PDB entry 5XFD | X-ray diffraction, 1.50 A resolution | chains A and B

Chain A (and B):
Protein: Galactoside-binding lectin
From: Agrocybe cylindracea
Notes: chain B of this document is another copy of the same molecule, construct and numbering; everything in this record applies to it too
Sequence (178 residues; numbered -9 to 168; the number before each row is that of its first residue; numbers below 1 keep their minus sign (Mse-9 is residue -9)):
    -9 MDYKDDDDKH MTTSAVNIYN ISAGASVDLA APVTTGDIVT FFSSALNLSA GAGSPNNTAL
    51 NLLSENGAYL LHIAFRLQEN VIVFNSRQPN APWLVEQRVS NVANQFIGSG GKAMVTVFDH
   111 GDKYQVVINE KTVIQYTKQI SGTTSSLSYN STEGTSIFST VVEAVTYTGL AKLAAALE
Unresolved in the structure: -9 to 1, 162-168 (chain B: -9 to 1, 40-45, 142-144, 162-168)
Modified positions: Mse-9 (selenomethionine); Mse1 (selenomethionine); Mse104 (selenomethionine)

Interface between chain A and chain B:
Pairs across the interface - 44 pairs, chain A then chain B:
  Thr2(A) with His110(B), hydrogen bond (backbone-side chain); Gln115(B); Gln125(B), hydrogen bond (backbone-side chain)
  Thr3(A) with Gln115(B); Gln125(B)
  Ser4(A) with Phe108(B); His110(B), hydrogen bond; Gln115(B), hydrogen bond (backbone-side chain)
  Val6(A) with Mse104(B), hydrophobic; Phe108(B), hydrophobic; Asn119(B); Glu120(B)
  Asn7(A) with Glu120(B)
  Ile8(A) with Mse104(B); Glu120(B), hydrogen bond (backbone-side chain)
  Ile28(A) with Ile28(B), hydrophobic; Leu160(B), hydrophobic
  Thr30(A) with Tyr157(B), hydrogen bond
  Phe32(A) with Phe32(B), hydrophobic
  Mse104(A) with Val6(B), hydrophobic; Ile8(B); Glu153(B); Val155(B), hydrophobic; Tyr157(B)
  Phe108(A) with Ser4(B); Val6(B), hydrophobic; Leu160(B), hydrophobic
  His110(A) with Thr2(B), hydrogen bond (side chain-backbone); Ser4(B), hydrogen bond
  Gln115(A) with Thr2(B); Thr3(B); Ser4(B), hydrogen bond (side chain-backbone)
  Asn119(A) with Val6(B)
  Glu120(A) with Val6(B); Asn7(B); Ile8(B), hydrogen bond (side chain-backbone)
  Gln125(A) with Thr2(B); Thr3(B)
  Val155(A) with Mse104(B), hydrophobic
  Tyr157(A) with Thr30(B), hydrogen bond; Mse104(B); Tyr157(B)
  Leu160(A) with Ile28(B), hydrophobic; Phe108(B), hydrophobic
Interface residues without a listed pair, chain A (24 interface residues in all): Ala5, Thr106, Val117, Thr122, Glu153
Interface residues without a listed pair, chain B (24 interface residues in all): Ala5, Thr106, Val117, Thr122

Overview:
The chain A/chain B interface involves 24 residues from each chain, with 11 hydrogen bonds. Among the polar
pairs are Thr2(A)-His110(B), Thr2(A)-Gln125(B) and Ser4(A)-His110(B).
Both chains are Galactoside-binding lectin (Agrocybe cylindracea). Entry 5XFD (Serial femtosecond X-ray
structure of Agrocybe cylindracea galectin with lactose solved by Se-SAD using XFEL (refined ...) was
determined by X-ray diffraction (same publication as 5XFE).
